PDB entry 6ZY9 | electron microscopy, 3.30 A resolution | chains I and E of the 12 polymer chains in the assembly

Chain I:
Molecule: YrbD protein
Source organism: Escherichia coli B185
UniProt: D6IEA5 (D6IEA5_ECOLX); numbering as in UniProt (aligned over 1-183)
Amino-acid sequence (183 residues; each row starts with the number of its first residue):
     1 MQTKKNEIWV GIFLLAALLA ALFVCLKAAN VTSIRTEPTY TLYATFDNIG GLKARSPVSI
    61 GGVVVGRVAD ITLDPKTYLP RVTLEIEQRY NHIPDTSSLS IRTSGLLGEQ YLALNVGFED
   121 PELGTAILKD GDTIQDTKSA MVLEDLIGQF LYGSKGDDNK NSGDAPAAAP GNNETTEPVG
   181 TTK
Disordered / not traced: 1, 28-39, 119-126, 153-183
From the paper describing this entry:
  - mutagenesis - L143E, I147E, Y152E: decreased growth in response to chlorpromazine
  - mutagenesis - I147E: decreased stability in response to SDS
  - mutagenesis - F150E: unchanged growth in response to cellular survivability

Chain E:
Molecule: Uncharacterized protein
Source organism: Escherichia coli 2.3916
UniProt: I2X585 (I2X585_ECOLX); residue numbers follow UniProt; this construct covers 1-260
Amino-acid sequence (260 residues; each row starts with the number of its first residue):
     1 MLLNALASLG HKGIKTLRTF GRAGLMLFNA LVGKPEFRKH APLLVRQLYN VGVLSMLIIV
    61 VSGVFIGMVL GLQGYLVLTT YSAETSLGML VALSLLRELG PVVAALLFAG RAGSALTAEI
   121 GLMRATEQLS SMEMMAVDPL RRVISPRFWA GVISLPLLTV IFVAVGIWGG SLVGVSWKGI
   181 DSGFFWSAMQ NAVDWRMDLV NCLIKSVVFA ITVTWISLFN GYDAIPTSAG ISRATTRTVV
   241 HSSLAVLGLD FVLTALMFGN
Disordered / not traced: 1, 258-260
From the paper describing this entry:
  - mutagenesis - E98R: decreased growth in response to chlorpromazine

Chain I / chain E interface:
Pairs across the interface (16; chain I residue first):
  E7(I) - L17(E)
  E7(I) - R18(E)
  E7(I) - G21(E)
  E7(I) - R22(E)
  I8(I) - R18(E)
  V10(I) - G21(E)
  G11(I) - L17(E)
  G11(I) - G21(E)
  I12(I) - L17(E)  hydrophobic
  L14(I) - F20(E)  hydrophobic
  L14(I) - W215(E)  hydrophobic
  L15(I) - L17(E)  hydrophobic
  L15(I) - F20(E)  hydrophobic
  L18(I) - F20(E)  hydrophobic
  C25(I) - V252(E)  hydrophobic
  C25(I) - L256(E)
Interface residues without a listed pair, chain I (11 interface residues in all): K4, N6
Interface residues without a listed pair, chain E (11 interface residues in all): I14, G24, L25

In short:
Chain I and chain E each contribute 11 residues to their interface. The paper reports that L143E, I147E and
Y152E of chain I reduce growth in response to chlorpromazine; I147E of chain I reduces stability in response
to SDS.
Chain I is YrbD protein (Escherichia coli B185) and chain E is Uncharacterized protein (Escherichia coli
2.3916); the structure, Cryo-EM structure of MlaFEDB in complex with AMP-PNP, was determined by electron
microscopy (same publication as 6ZY2, 6ZY3 and 6ZY4).
